PDB entry 8HHA | electron microscopy, 3.40 A resolution | chains E and G of the 7 polymer chains in the assembly

== Chain E ==
Protein: ATP synthase subunit beta
Organism: Bacillus sp. PS3
Notes: EC 7.1.2.2
UniProt: A0A0M4U1P9 (A0A0M4U1P9_BACP3); residues 1-473 here = UniProt positions 1-473
Amino-acid sequence (484 residues; numbered -10 to 473; the number before each row is that of its first residue; numbers below 1 keep their minus sign (Met-10 is residue -10)):
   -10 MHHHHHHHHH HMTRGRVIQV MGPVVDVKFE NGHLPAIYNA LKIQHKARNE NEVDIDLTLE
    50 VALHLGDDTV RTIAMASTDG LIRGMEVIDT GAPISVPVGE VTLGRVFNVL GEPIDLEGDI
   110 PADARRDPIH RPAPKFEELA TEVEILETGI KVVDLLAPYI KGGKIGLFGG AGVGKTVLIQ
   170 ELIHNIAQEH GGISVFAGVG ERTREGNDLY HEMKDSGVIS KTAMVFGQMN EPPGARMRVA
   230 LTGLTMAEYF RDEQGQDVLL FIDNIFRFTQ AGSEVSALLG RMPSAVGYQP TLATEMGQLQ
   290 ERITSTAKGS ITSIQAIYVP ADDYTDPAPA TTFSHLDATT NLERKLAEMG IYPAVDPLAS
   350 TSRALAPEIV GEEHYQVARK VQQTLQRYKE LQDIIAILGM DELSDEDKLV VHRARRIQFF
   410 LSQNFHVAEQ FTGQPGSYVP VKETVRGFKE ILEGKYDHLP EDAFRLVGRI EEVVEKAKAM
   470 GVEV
Unresolved in the structure: -10 to 0, 471-473
Construct notes: initiating methionine (-10); expression tag (-9 to 0)

== Chain G ==
Protein: ATP synthase gamma chain
Organism: Bacillus sp. PS3
UniProt: A0A0M4TPJ7 (A0A0M4TPJ7_BACP3); residue numbers follow UniProt; this construct covers 2-285
Amino-acid sequence (284 residues; numbered 2 to 285; the number before each row is that of its first residue):
     2 ASLRDIKTRI NATKKTSQIT KAMEMVSTSK LNRAEQNAKS FVPYMEKIQE VVANVALGAG
    62 GASHPMLVSR PVKKTGYLVI TSDRGLAGAY NSNVLRLVYQ TIQKRHASPD EYAIIVIGRV
   122 GLSFFRKRNM PVILDITRLP DQPSFADIKE IARKTVGLFA DGTFDELYMY YNHYVSAIQQ
   182 EVTERKLLPL TDLAENKQRT VYEFEPSQEE ILDVLLPQYA ESLIYGALLD AKASEHAARM
   242 TAMKNATDNA NELIRTLTLS YNRARQAAIT QEITEIVAGA NALQ
Unresolved in the structure: 285

== Interface between chain E and chain G ==
Contacting residue pairs - 4 pairs, chain E then chain G:
  Met271(E) - Asn282(G)
  Pro272(E) - Val278(G)  hydrophobic
  Ala274(E) - Thr271(G)  hydrogen bond (backbone-side chain)
  Val275(E) - Thr271(G)
Also at the interface, not in a pair above, chain E (5 interface residues in all): Ile386
Also at the interface, not in a pair above, chain G (6 interface residues in all): Ile179, Gln267, Thr275

== Overview ==
Chain E and chain G form an interface of 5 and 6 residues respectively, with 1 hydrogen bond. The
hydrogen-bonded pair is Ala274(E)-Thr271(G).
Chain E is ATP synthase subunit beta and chain G is ATP synthase gamma chain, both from Bacillus sp. PS3; the
structure, F1 domain of FoF1-ATPase from Bacillus PS3,120 degrees,lowATP, was determined by electron
microscopy (same publication as 8HH1, 8HH2, 8HH3, 8HH4, 8HH5, 8HH6 and 5 further entries).
